Entry 7VWZ (electron microscopy, 4.00 A resolution); this record covers chains G and I of the 10 polymer chains in the assembly.

# Chain G (and I)
Protein: Right origin-binding protein
Organism: Escherichia coli K-12
Notes: chain I of this document is another copy of the same molecule, construct and numbering; everything in this record applies to it too
UniProtKB: P0ACI0 (ROB_ECOLI); residue numbers follow UniProt; this construct covers 1-289
Sequence (289 residues; numbered 1 to 289; the number before each row is that of its first residue):
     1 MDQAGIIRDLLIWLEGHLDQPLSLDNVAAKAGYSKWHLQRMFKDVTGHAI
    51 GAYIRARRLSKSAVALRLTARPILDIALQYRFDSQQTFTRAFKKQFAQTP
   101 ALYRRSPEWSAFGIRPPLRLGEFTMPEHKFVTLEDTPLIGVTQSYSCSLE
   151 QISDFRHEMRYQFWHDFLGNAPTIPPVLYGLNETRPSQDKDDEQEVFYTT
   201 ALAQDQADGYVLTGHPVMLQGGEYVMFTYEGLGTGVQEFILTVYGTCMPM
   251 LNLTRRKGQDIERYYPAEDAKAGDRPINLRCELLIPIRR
Disordered / not traced: 1-4, 49, 52, 121-289 (chain I: 1-121, 270-273)
Reported in the primary citation:
  - mutagenesis - W164A, E262A: decreased signaling

# Interface between chain G and chain I
Pairs across the interface - 52 pairs, chain G then chain I:
  G5(G) - L241(I)
  G5(G) - T242(I)
  G5(G) - V243(I)  hydrogen bond (backbone-backbone)
  G5(G) - Y244(I)  hydrogen bond (backbone-backbone)
  G5(G) - G245(I)  hydrogen bond (backbone-backbone)
  G5(G) - T246(I)
  G5(G) - C247(I)
  I6(G) - L241(I)
  I6(G) - G245(I)
  I6(G) - T246(I)
  I7(G) - Y244(I)
  I7(G) - G245(I)
  R8(G) - L149(I)
  R8(G) - I152(I)
  R8(G) - I240(I)
  R8(G) - L241(I)
  R8(G) - V243(I)
  R8(G) - Y244(I)
  D9(G) - L149(I)
  D9(G) - E150(I)
  D9(G) - L241(I)
  I12(G) - C147(I)
  I12(G) - S148(I)
  I12(G) - L149(I)
  W13(G) - S148(I)  hydrogen bond (backbone-side chain)
  W13(G) - L149(I)
  W13(G) - E150(I)
  E15(G) - D192(I)
  E15(G) - E193(I)
  Y33(G) - T246(I)
  M41(G) - Y244(I)
  D44(G) - P249(I)
  V45(G) - Y244(I)
  R57(G) - D192(I)  hydrogen bond (side chain-backbone)
  S60(G) - D192(I)
  V64(G) - D192(I)
  V64(G) - E193(I)
  R67(G) - K190(I)
  Y103(G) - K190(I)
  W109(G) - D189(I)
  W109(G) - K190(I)
  I114(G) - K190(I)
  I114(G) - D191(I)
  R115(G) - D191(I)
  P116(G) - D191(I)
  P117(G) - D191(I)
  P117(G) - D192(I)
  P117(G) - Q194(I)
  R119(G) - T184(I)
  R119(G) - Q194(I)  hydrogen bond (side chain-backbone)
  R119(G) - V196(I)
  L120(G) - R255(I)  hydrogen bond (backbone-side chain)
Also at the interface, not in a pair above, chain G (27 interface residues in all): L11, A63, A111
Also at the interface, not in a pair above, chain I (24 interface residues in all): R156

# In short
27 residues of chain G and 24 residues of chain I are in contact, with 7 hydrogen bonds. Polar pairs include
W13(G)-S148(I), R57(G)-D192(I) and R119(G)-Q194(I). The paper reports that W164A and E262A of chain G reduce
signaling.
Chain G and chain I are both Right origin-binding protein (Escherichia coli K-12); the structure, Cryo-EM
structure of Rob-dependent transcription activation complex in a unique conformation, was determined by
electron microscopy (same publication as 7VWY).
